Entry 6UG0 (X-ray diffraction, 1.83 A resolution); this record covers chains B and C of the 4 polymer chains in the assembly.

# Chain B
Protein: Nitrogenase molybdenum-iron protein beta chain
Source organism: Azotobacter vinelandii
Notes: EC 1.18.6.1
Reference sequence: P07329 (NIFK_AZOVI); numbering as in UniProt (aligned over 1-523)
Amino-acid sequence (523 residues; row label = number of the first residue in the row):
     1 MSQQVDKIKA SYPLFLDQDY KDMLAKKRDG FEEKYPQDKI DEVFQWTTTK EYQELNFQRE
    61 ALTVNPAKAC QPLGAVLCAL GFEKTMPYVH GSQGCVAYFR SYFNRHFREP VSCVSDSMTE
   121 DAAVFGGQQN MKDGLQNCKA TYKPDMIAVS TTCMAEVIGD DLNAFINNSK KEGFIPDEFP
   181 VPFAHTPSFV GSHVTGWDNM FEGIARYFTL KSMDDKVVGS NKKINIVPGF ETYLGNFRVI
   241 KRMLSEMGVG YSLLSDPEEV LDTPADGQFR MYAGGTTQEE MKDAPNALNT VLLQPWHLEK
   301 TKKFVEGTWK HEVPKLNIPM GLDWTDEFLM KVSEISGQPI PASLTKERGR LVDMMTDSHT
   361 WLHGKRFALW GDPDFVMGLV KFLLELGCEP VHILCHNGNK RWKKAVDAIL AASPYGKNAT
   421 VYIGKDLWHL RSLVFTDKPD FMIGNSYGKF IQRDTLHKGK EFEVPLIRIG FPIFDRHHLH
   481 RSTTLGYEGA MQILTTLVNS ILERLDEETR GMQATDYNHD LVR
Disordered / not traced: 1
Bound ions: fe(8)-S(7) cluster, oxidized Fe: Cys-70, Cys-95, Cys-153, Ser-188 (shared with 3 residues of chain A); Fe ion site 1: Arg-108, Glu-109 (shared with 2 residues of chain D); Fe ion site 2: Asp-353, Asp-357 (shared with 2 residues of chain D)
Small-molecule neighbours:
  - fe(8)-S(7) cluster, oxidized (1CL): Cys-70, Pro-72, Ser-92, Gly-94, Cys-95, Tyr-98, Phe-99, Thr-152, Cys-153, Ser-188
  - molybdenum atom (MO): Lys-241, Glu-258, Glu-259
Swiss-Prot annotation at these positions:
  - binding site ([8Fe-7S] cluster): Cys-70, Cys-95, Cys-153, Ser-188
What the authors report for this chain:
  - fe(8)-S(7) cluster, oxidized coordination: Ser-188

# Chain C
Protein: Nitrogenase molybdenum-iron protein alpha chain
Source organism: Azotobacter vinelandii
Notes: EC 1.18.6.1
Reference sequence: P07328 (NIFD_AZOVI); residues 1-492 here = UniProt positions 1-492
Amino-acid sequence (492 residues; each row starts with the number of its first residue):
     1 MTGMSREEVE SLIQEVLEVY PEKARKDRNK HLAVNDPAVT QSKKCIISNK KSQPGLMTIR
    61 GCAYAGSKGV VWGPIKDMIH ISHGPVGCGQ YSRAGRRNYY IGTTGVNAFV TMNFTSDFQE
   121 KDIVFGGDKK LAKLIDEVET LFPLNKGISV QSECPIGLIG DDIESVSKVK GAELSKTIVP
   181 VRCEGFRGVS QSLGHHIAND AVRDWVLGKR DEDTTFASTP YDVAIIGDYN IGGDAWSSRI
   241 LLEEMGLRCV AQWSGDGSIS EIELTPKVKL NLVHCYRSMN YISRHMEEKY GIPWMEYNFF
   301 GPTKTIESLR AIAAKFDESI QKKCEEVIAK YKPEWEAVVA KYRPRLEGKR VMLYIGGLRP
   361 RHVIGAYEDL GMEVVGTGYE FAHNDDYDRT MKEMGDSTLL YDDVTGYEFE EFVKRIKPDL
   421 IGSGIKEKFI FQKMGIPFRE MHSWDYSGPY HGFDGFAIFA RDMDMTLNNP CWKKLQAPWE
   481 ASEGAEKVAA SA
Disordered / not traced: 1-4, 481-492
Bound ions: fe(8)-S(7) cluster, oxidized Fe: Cys-62, Cys-88, Cys-154 (shared with 4 residues of chain D); Fe ion: Cys-275 (together with nitrogen molecule)
Small-molecule neighbours:
  - fe(8)-S(7) cluster, oxidized (1CL): Cys-62, Tyr-64, Pro-85, Val-86, Gly-87, Cys-88, Tyr-91, Glu-153, Cys-154, Gly-185
  - hydrosulfuric acid (H2S): Arg-93, Thr-104, Thr-111, Met-112
  - 3-hydroxy-3-carboxy-adipic acid (HCA): Ala-65, Gly-95, Arg-96, Gln-191, Gly-424, Ile-425, Lys-426, Glu-440, His-442
  - nitrogen molecule / ICZ: Val-70, Arg-96, His-195, Tyr-229, Ile-231, Cys-275, Ser-278, Ile-355, Gly-356, Gly-357, Leu-358, Arg-359, Pro-360, Phe-381, Met-441, His-442
  - molybdenum atom (MO), molecule 1: Asn-29, Lys-30, Leu-32, Ala-33, Cys-45
  - molybdenum atom (MO), molecule 2: Pro-37, Ala-38, Val-39, Thr-40
Swiss-Prot annotation at these positions:
  - binding site ([8Fe-7S] cluster): Cys-62, Cys-88, Cys-154
  - binding site ([7Fe-Mo-9S-C-homocitryl] cluster): Cys-275, His-442
  - mutagenesis: His-195 (H195Q: No nitrogenase activity)
What the authors report for this chain:
  - binding site for nitrogen molecule: Arg-96, His-195, Gly-356, Gly-357
  - catalytic residues: Arg-96, His-195 (proposed by the authors, not directly observed)

# Chain B / chain C interface
Residue-residue contacts (47):
  Leu-322(B) with Lys-474(C)
  Asp-323(B) with Lys-474(C), salt bridge
  Asp-326(B) with Pro-478(C); Trp-479(C)
  Met-330(B) with Pro-478(C), hydrophobic; Trp-479(C), hydrophobic
  Ile-340(B) with Trp-479(C), hydrophobic
  Thr-345(B) with Trp-479(C), hydrogen bond
  Arg-348(B) with Lys-474(C), hydrogen bond (side chain-backbone); Leu-475(C); Gln-476(C); Ala-477(C); Pro-478(C); Trp-479(C)
  Val-352(B) with Lys-474(C); Leu-475(C), hydrophobic
  Asp-353(B) with Lys-433(C), salt bridge
  Thr-356(B) with Gln-432(C), hydrogen bond (backbone-side chain); Trp-472(C)
  Asp-357(B) with Phe-429(C); Gln-432(C)
  His-359(B) with Met-465(C); Thr-466(C), hydrogen bond; Asn-469(C)
  Thr-360(B) with Arg-439(C); Met-465(C); Thr-466(C)
  Trp-361(B) with Tyr-446(C), hydrophobic
  His-363(B) with Met-465(C); Asn-469(C)
  Glu-385(B) with Pro-470(C)
  Tyr-415(B) with Pro-470(C)
  Tyr-487(B) with Trp-479(C)
  Met-512(B) with Thr-103(C); Thr-104(C)
  Gln-513(B) with Gly-102(C); Thr-103(C), hydrogen bond
  Tyr-517(B) with Tyr-99(C); Tyr-100(C)
  Asn-518(B) with Arg-97(C); Tyr-99(C), hydrogen bond
  Asp-520(B) with Arg-97(C), salt bridge; Tyr-99(C), hydrogen bond
  Leu-521(B) with Arg-93(C); Ala-94(C), hydrophobic
  Val-522(B) with Tyr-446(C)
  Arg-523(B) with Tyr-446(C)
Other interface residues (no listed pair), chain B (30 interface residues in all): Met-355, Leu-384, Gly-387, Asp-516
Other interface residues (no listed pair), chain C (29 interface residues in all): Ile-101, Asn-107, Trp-236, Asp-445, Cys-471

# Overview
The interface between chain B and chain C involves 30 residues on one side and 29 on the other, with 7
hydrogen bonds and 3 salt bridges. Polar contacts include Asp-323(B)/Lys-474(C), Asp-353(B)/Lys-433(C) and
Asp-520(B)/Arg-97(C). From the paper: catalytic residues Arg-96(C) and His-195(C); a binding site for nitrogen
molecule at Arg-96(C), His-195(C) and Gly-356(C) among others.
Here chain B is Nitrogenase molybdenum-iron protein beta chain and chain C is Nitrogenase molybdenum-iron
protein alpha chain, both from Azotobacter vinelandii. Entry 6UG0 (N2-bound Nitrogenase MoFe-protein from
Azotobacter vinelandii) was determined by X-ray diffraction together with 6VXT from the same study.
